Entry 4DR3 (X-ray diffraction, 3.35 A resolution); this record covers chains A and E of the 21 polymer chains in the assembly.

# Chain A
Molecule: 16S rRNA
Organism: Thermus thermophilus
Sequence (1522 nucleotides; numbered 0 to 1544 plus 19 insertion-coded residues; 42 numbers in that range are skipped by the numbering (no residue carries them; nothing is unmodelled there); the number before each row is that of its first residue; a row labelled like 190A-190L holds insertion residues (190A, then the next letters in order); numbering starts at 0):
     0 UUUGUUGGAGAGUUUGAUCCUGGCUCAGGGUGAACGCUGGCGGCGUGCCU
    50 AAGACAUGCAAGUCGUGCGGG
    73 CCGCGGGGUUUU
    88 ACUCCG
    95 UGGUC
   101 AGCGGCGGACGGGUGAGUAACGCGUGGGU
  129A G
   130 ACCUACCCGGAAGAGGGGGACAACCCGGGGAAACUCGGGCUAAUCCCCCA
   180 UGUGGACCCGC
190A-190L CCCUUGGGGUGU
   191 GUCCAAAGGGCUUU
   216 GCCCGCUUCCGGAUGGGCCCGCGUCCCAUCAGCUAGUUGGUGGGGUAAUG
   266 GCCCACCAAGGCGACGACGGGUAGCCGGUCUGAGAGGAUGGCCGGCCACA
   316 GGGGCACUGAGACACGGGCCCCACUCCUACGGGAGGCAGCAGUUAGGAAU
   366 CUUCCGCAAUGGGCGCAAGCCUGACGGAGCGACGCCGCUUGGAGGAAGAA
   416 GCCCUUCGGGGUGUAAACUCCUGAA
   442 CCCGGGACGAAACCCCCGACGA
   474 GGGGACUGACGGUACCGGG
   494 GUAAUAGCGCCGGCCAACUCCGUGCCAGCAGCCGCGGUAAUACGGAGGGC
   544 GCGAGCGUUACCCGGAUUCACUGGGCGUAAAGGGCGUGUAGGCGGCCUGG
   594 GGCGUCCCAUGUGAAAGACCACGGCUCAACCGUGGGGGAGCGUGGGAUAC
   644 GCUCAGGCUAGACGGUGGGAGAGGGUGGUGGAAUUCCCGGAGUAGCGGUG
   694 AAAUGCGCAGAUACCGGGAGGAACGCCGAUGGCGAAGGCAGCCACCUGGU
   744 CCACCCGUGACGCUGAGGCGCGAAAGCGUGGGGAGCAAACCGGAUUAGAU
   794 ACCCGGGUAGUCCACGCCCUAAACGAUGCGCGCUAGGUCUCUGGGUCU
   848 CCUGGGGGCCGAAGCUAACGCGUUAAGCGCGCCGCCUGGGGAGUACGGCC
   898 GCAAGGCUGAAACUCAAAGGAAUUGACGGGGGCCCGCACAAGCGGUGGAG
   948 CAUGUGGUUUAAUUCGAAGXAACGCGAAGAACCUUACCAGGCCUUGACAU
   998 GCUAGG
 1003A G
  1004 AACCCGGGUGAAAGCCUGGGGUGCCCC
1030A-1030D GCGA
  1031 GGGGAGCCCUAGCACAGGUGCUGCAUGGCCGUCGUCAGCUCGUGCCGUGA
  1081 GGUGUUGGGUUAAGUCCCGCAACGAGCGCAACCCCCGCCGUUAGUUGCCA
  1131 GCGGUUCGGCCGGGCACUCUAACGGGACUGCCCGCGAAA
  1171 GCGGGAGGAAGGAGGGGACGACGUCUGGUCAGCAUGGCCCUUACGGCCUG
  1221 GGCGACACACGUGCUACAAUGCCCACUACAAAGCGAUGCCACCCGGCAAC
  1271 GGGGAGCUAAUCGCAAAAAGGUGGGCCCAGUUCGGAUUGGGGUCUGCAAC
  1321 CCGACCCCAUGAAGCCGGAAUCGCUAGUAAUCGCGGAUCAG
 1361A C
  1362 CAUGCCGCGGUGAAUACGUUCCCGGGCCUUGUACACACXGCCXGUXACGC
  1412 CAUGGGAGCGGGCUCUACCCGAAGUCGCCGGG
  1446 AGCCUACGGG
  1459 CAGGCGCCGAGGGUAGGGCCCGUGACUGGGGCGAAGUCGUAACAAGGUAG
  1509 CUGUACCGGAAGGUGCGGCUGGAUCCACUCCUUUCU
Disordered / not traced: 0-4, 1534-1538
Construct notes: conflict C1534 (A2157 in M26923.1), A1535 (C2158 in M26923.1)
Modified residues: PSU (pseudouridine-5'-monophosphate) at position 516, 7MG (7N-methyl-8-hydroguanosine-5'-monophosphate) at position 527, M2G (N2-dimethylguanosine-5'-monophosphate) at position 966, 5MC (5-methylcytidine-5'-monophosphate) at position 967, 2MG (2N-methylguanosine-5'-monophosphate) at position 1207, 5MC (5-methylcytidine-5'-monophosphate) at position 1400, 4OC (4n,o2'-methylcytidine-5'-monophosphate) at position 1402, 5MC (5-methylcytidine-5'-monophosphate) at position 1404, 5MC (5-methylcytidine-5'-monophosphate) at position 1407, UR3 (3-methyluridine-5'-monophoshate) at position 1498, MA6 (6N-dimethyladenosine-5'-monophoshate) at position 1518, MA6 (6N-dimethyladenosine-5'-monophoshate) at position 1519, PSU (pseudouridine-5'-monophosphate) at position 1540, PSU (pseudouridine-5'-monophosphate) at position 1541
Bound ions: Mg2+ site 1 near U5 (its only coordinating residue here); Mg2+ site 2: G6 (shared with 1 residue of chain D); Mg2+ site 3 near G21 (its only coordinating residue here); Mg2+ site 4 near G22 (its only coordinating residue here); Mg2+ site 5: C48, G115; Mg2+ site 6 near A53 (its only coordinating residue here); Mg2+ site 7: A59, C386; Mg2+ site 8 near U62 (its only coordinating residue here); Mg2+ site 9 near U98 (its only coordinating residue here); Mg2+ site 10 near G107 (its only coordinating residue here); Mg2+ site 11 near G111 (its only coordinating residue here); Mg2+ site 12: G117, G289; 104 more Mg2+ sites not listed
Small-molecule neighbours: streptomycin (SRY): U14, C526, 7MG_527, C912, A913, A914, A915, C1490, G1491
From the paper describing this entry:
  - binding site for streptomycin: U14, C526, 7MG_527, A914, C1490, G1491
  - conformationally variable residues (helix shift, loop rearrangement): A1408, C1409, C1490 to UR3_1498, G1516 to G1520

# Chain E
Name: 30S ribosomal protein S5
Organism: Thermus thermophilus
UniProtKB: Q5SHQ5 (RS5_THET8); numbering as in UniProt (aligned over 1-162)
Amino-acid sequence (162 residues; numbered 1 to 162; the number before each row is that of its first residue):
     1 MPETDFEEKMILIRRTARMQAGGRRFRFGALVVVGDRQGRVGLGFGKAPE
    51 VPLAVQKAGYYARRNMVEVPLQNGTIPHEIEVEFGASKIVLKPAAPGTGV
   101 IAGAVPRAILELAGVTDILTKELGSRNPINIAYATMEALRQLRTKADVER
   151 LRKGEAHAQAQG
Disordered / not traced: 1-4, 155-162

# How chain A and chain E interact
Pairs across the interface - 80 pairs, chain A then chain E:
  U5(A) - Ala95(E)  base contact
  G6(A) - Ala94(E)  base contact
  G6(A) - Ala95(E)  hydrogen bond to the base
  G6(A) - Thr98(E)  hydrogen bond to the base
  G6(A) - Leu119(E)  base contact
  G7(A) - Lys92(E)  hydrogen bond to the base
  G7(A) - Ile101(E)  sugar contact
  G7(A) - Leu119(E)  sugar contact
  G7(A) - Thr120(E)  hydrogen bond to the sugar
  A8(A) - Ile101(E)  phosphate contact
  A8(A) - Ala102(E)  hydrogen bond to the sugar
  A8(A) - Gly103(E)  sugar contact
  A8(A) - Arg107(E)  base contact
  A8(A) - Thr120(E)  sugar contact
  G9(A) - Gly103(E)  phosphate contact
  G9(A) - Lys121(E)  salt bridge to the phosphate
  G9(A) - Glu122(E)  hydrogen bond to the phosphate
  G9(A) - Arg126(E)  hydrogen bond to the base
  A10(A) - Arg126(E)  phosphate contact
  G15(A) - Ala17(E)  sugar contact
  G15(A) - Arg24(E)  hydrogen bond to the sugar
  A16(A) - Thr16(E)  sugar contact
  A16(A) - Ala17(E)  hydrogen bond to the sugar
  U17(A) - Arg14(E)  hydrogen bond to the phosphate
  C18(A) - Arg14(E)  salt bridge to the phosphate
  C18(A) - Asn127(E)  hydrogen bond to the phosphate
  C18(A) - Asn130(E)  phosphate contact
  C19(A) - Ala86(E)  phosphate contact
  C19(A) - Ser125(E)  hydrogen bond to the phosphate
  C19(A) - Asn127(E)  phosphate contact
  C19(A) - Asn130(E)  hydrogen bond to the phosphate
  U20(A) - Ala86(E)  phosphate contact
  U20(A) - Ser125(E)  phosphate contact
  A559(A) - Lys121(E)  salt bridge to the phosphate
  A559(A) - Arg126(E)  salt bridge to the phosphate
  U560(A) - Leu123(E)  sugar contact
  U921(A) - Arg18(E)  sugar contact
  U921(A) - Met19(E)  hydrogen bond to the sugar
  G922(A) - Met19(E)  sugar contact
  G922(A) - Gln20(E)  hydrogen bond to the sugar
  G922(A) - Ala21(E)  phosphate contact
  A923(A) - Ala21(E)  phosphate contact
  C1069(A) - Gln20(E)  phosphate contact
  C1069(A) - Arg25(E)  hydrogen bond to the phosphate
  U1070(A) - Arg18(E)  salt bridge to the phosphate
  U1070(A) - Gln20(E)  phosphate contact
  U1070(A) - Arg25(E)  salt bridge to the phosphate
  C1071(A) - Arg27(E)  salt bridge to the phosphate
  C1071(A) - Pro49(E)  sugar contact
  G1072(A) - Pro49(E)  phosphate contact
  G1072(A) - Lys57(E)  salt bridge to the phosphate
  U1073(A) - Lys57(E)  salt bridge to the phosphate
  G1074(A) - Tyr60(E)  hydrogen bond to the phosphate
  G1074(A) - Tyr61(E)  hydrogen bond to the phosphate
  G1077(A) - Lys47(E)  hydrogen bond to the base
  U1078(A) - Phe84(E)  sugar contact
  U1078(A) - Ile129(E)  sugar contact
  U1078(A) - Asn130(E)  hydrogen bond to the base
  U1078(A) - Tyr133(E)  sugar contact
  G1079(A) - Arg14(E)  hydrogen bond to the phosphate
  G1079(A) - Lys47(E)  salt bridge to the phosphate
  G1079(A) - Tyr133(E)  hydrogen bond to the phosphate
  A1080(A) - Arg14(E)  salt bridge to the phosphate
  A1080(A) - Thr16(E)  hydrogen bond to the phosphate
  A1080(A) - Ala17(E)  sugar contact
  A1080(A) - Phe45(E)  phosphate contact
  A1080(A) - Lys47(E)  salt bridge to the phosphate
  G1081(A) - Thr16(E)  hydrogen bond to the phosphate
  G1081(A) - Ala17(E)  phosphate contact
  G1081(A) - Arg18(E)  phosphate contact
  G1081(A) - Arg27(E)  salt bridge to the phosphate
  G1082(A) - Arg27(E)  salt bridge to the phosphate
  C1192(A) - Arg25(E)  hydrogen bond to the base
  G1193(A) - Gly22(E)  sugar contact
  U1194(A) - Gly22(E)  sugar contact
  C1397(A) - Arg24(E)  salt bridge to the phosphate
  A1398(A) - Met19(E)  base contact
  A1398(A) - Gln20(E)  base contact
  A1398(A) - Gly22(E)  base contact
  A1398(A) - Gly23(E)  base contact
Other interface residues (no listed pair), chain A (37 interface residues in all): G558, A864, A1396
Other interface residues (no listed pair), chain E (43 interface residues in all): Ala48, Arg64, Gly85, Ser87

# In short
37 residues of chain A face 43 of chain E across their interface; the contacts include 25 hydrogen bonds and
15 salt bridges. Polar pairs include G6(A)-Ala95(E), G6(A)-Thr98(E) and G7(A)-Lys92(E). The paper reports a
binding site for streptomycin at U14(A), C526(A) and 7MG_527(A) among others; conformational variability at
A1408(A), C1409(A) and C1490(A) among others.
Here chain A is 16S rRNA and chain E is 30S ribosomal protein S5, both from Thermus thermophilus. Entry 4DR3
(Crystal structure of the Thermus thermophilus (HB8) 30S ribosomal subunit with streptomycin bound) was
determined by X-ray diffraction (same publication as 4DR1, 4DR2, 4DR4, 4DR5, 4DR6 and 4DR7).
